8C7C - chains H and M of the 3 polymer chains in the assembly; structure by X-ray diffraction, 2.60 A resolution.

[Chain H]
Name: Reaction center protein H chain
From: Cereibacter sphaeroides 2.4.1
UniProt: P0C0Y7 (RCEH_CERSP); residue numbers follow UniProt; this construct covers 10-260
Chain sequence (251 residues; numbered 10 to 260; the number before each row is that of its first residue):
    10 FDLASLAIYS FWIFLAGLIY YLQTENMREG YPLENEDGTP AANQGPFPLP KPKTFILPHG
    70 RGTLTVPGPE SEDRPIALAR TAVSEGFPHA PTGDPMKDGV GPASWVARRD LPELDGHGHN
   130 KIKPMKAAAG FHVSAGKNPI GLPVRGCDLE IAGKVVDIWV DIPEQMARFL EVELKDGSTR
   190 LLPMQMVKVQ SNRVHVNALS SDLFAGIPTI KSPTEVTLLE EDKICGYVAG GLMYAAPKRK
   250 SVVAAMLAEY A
Disordered / not traced: 10

[Chain M]
Name: Reaction center protein M chain
From: Cereibacter sphaeroides 2.4.1
UniProt: P0C0Y9 (RCEM_CERSP); residues 1-303 here correspond to UniProt positions 2-304 (UniProt number = residue number + 1)
Chain sequence (303 residues; numbered 1 to 303; the number before each row is that of its first residue):
     1 AEYQNIFTQV QVRGPADLGM TEDVNLANRS GVGPFSTLLG WFGNAQLGPI YLGSLGVLSL
    61 FSGLMWFFTI GIWFWYQAGW NPACFLRDLF FFSLEPPAPE YGLSFAAPLK EGGLWLIASF
   121 FMFVAVWSWW GRTYLRAQAL GMGKHTAWAF LSAIWLWMVL GFIRPILMGS WSEAVPYGIF
   181 SHLDWTNNFS LVHGNLFYNP FHGLSIAFLY GSALLFAMHG ATILAVSRFG GERELEQIAD
   241 RGTAAERAAL FWRWTMGFNA TMEGIHRWAI WMAVLVTLTG GIGILLSGTV VDNWYVWGQN
   301 HGM
Disordered / not traced: 303
Construct notes: conflict Thr8 (Ser9 in P0C0Y9); engineered mutation Cys84 (Val85 in P0C0Y9)
Bound ions: Fe ion: His219, Glu234, His266 (shared with 2 residues of chain L)
Residues lining bound ligands:
  - bacteriochlorophyll a (BCL), molecule 1: Trp66, Phe67, Leu89, Met122, Trp157, Val175, Ile179, His182, Leu183, Thr186
  - bacteriochlorophyll a (BCL), molecule 2: Trp66, Val126, Phe150, Ala153, Ile154, Leu156, Trp157, Leu160, Trp185, Thr186, Asn187, Phe189, Ser190, Leu196, Phe197, His202, Ser205, Ile206, Leu209, Tyr210, Val276, Thr277, Gly280, Gly281, Ile284
  - bacteriochlorophyll a (BCL), molecule 3: Thr186, Phe197, Tyr210
  - bacteriochlorophyll a (BCL), molecule 4: Phe197, His202, Gly203, Ile206, Ala207, Tyr210, Gly211, Leu214
  - bacteriopheophytin a (BPH), molecule 1: Ser59, Leu60, Gly63, Leu64, Trp66, Phe67, Ala125, Val126, Trp129, Thr133, Thr146, Ala149, Phe150, Ala153, Ala273, Val274, Thr277
  - bacteriopheophytin a (BPH), molecule 2: Tyr210, Ala213, Leu214, Ala217, Met218, Trp252, Thr255, Met256
  - speroidenone (SPN): Trp66, Phe67, Phe68, Ile70, Gly71, Ile72, Phe74, Trp75, Phe85, Leu89, Phe105, Trp115, Leu116, Ser119, Phe120, Met122, Phe123, Trp157, Leu160, Gly161, Phe162, Trp171, Val175, Pro176, Tyr177, Gly178, Ile179, His182
  - ubiquinone-10 (U10): Leu214, Leu215, Met218, His219, Thr222, Ile223, Ala245, Ala248, Ala249, Trp252, Met256, Phe258, Asn259, Ala260, Thr261, Met262, Ile265, Trp268, Met272
UniProt features mapped onto this chain:
  - binding site ((7R,8Z)-bacteriochlorophyll b): His182, His202
  - binding site (Fe cation): His219, Glu234, His266
  - binding site (a ubiquinone): Trp252

[How chain H and chain M interact]
Contacting residue pairs (109):
  Asp11(H) - Trp297(M)  hydrogen bond
  Asp11(H) - His301(M)  salt bridge
  Leu12(H) - Val290(M)  hydrophobic
  Ala13(H) - Val291(M)  hydrophobic
  Ala13(H) - Trp297(M)  hydrophobic
  Ser14(H) - Trp297(M)
  Ser14(H) - His301(M)
  Ala16(H) - Phe201(M)
  Ile17(H) - Phe201(M)  hydrophobic
  Ile17(H) - Leu204(M)  hydrophobic
  Phe20(H) - Leu204(M)  hydrophobic
  Phe20(H) - Leu275(M)  hydrophobic
  Phe20(H) - Thr279(M)
  Trp21(H) - Leu204(M)  hydrophobic
  Leu27(H) - Trp271(M)
  Leu27(H) - Leu275(M)  hydrophobic
  Tyr30(H) - Arg267(M)
  Leu31(H) - Arg267(M)
  Leu31(H) - Trp268(M)  hydrophobic
  Leu31(H) - Trp271(M)
  Gln32(H) - Phe258(M)
  Glu34(H) - Arg267(M)  salt bridge
  Asn35(H) - Ala260(M)
  Asn35(H) - Thr261(M)  hydrogen bond (side chain-backbone)
  Asn35(H) - Gly264(M)  hydrogen bond (side chain-backbone)
  Asn35(H) - Ile265(M)  hydrogen bond (side chain-backbone)
  Asn35(H) - Trp268(M)
  Glu38(H) - Arg241(M)  salt bridge
  Tyr40(H) - Arg253(M)  hydrogen bond
  Leu42(H) - Arg253(M)
  Lys62(H) - Glu263(M)  salt bridge
  Lys62(H) - Arg267(M)
  Phe64(H) - Ile238(M)  hydrophobic
  Phe64(H) - Glu263(M)
  Leu66(H) - Ala239(M)  hydrophobic
  Leu73(H) - Ile238(M)
  Leu73(H) - Ala239(M)
  Glu79(H) - Arg241(M)  salt bridge
  Pro111(H) - Arg247(M)  hydrogen bond (backbone-side chain)
  Ser113(H) - Thr243(M)
  Ser113(H) - Arg247(M)  hydrogen bond (backbone-side chain)
  Val115(H) - Arg241(M)
  Val115(H) - Gly242(M)
  Val115(H) - Thr243(M)
  Val115(H) - Glu246(M)
  Arg117(H) - Glu236(M)
  Arg117(H) - Gln237(M)
  Arg117(H) - Asp240(M)  hydrogen bond (side chain-backbone)
  Arg117(H) - Arg241(M)
  Arg117(H) - Gly242(M)
  Arg118(H) - Glu236(M)  salt bridge
  Arg118(H) - Asp240(M)  salt bridge
  Glu122(H) - Arg233(M)  salt bridge
  Glu122(H) - Glu236(M)
  Gly125(H) - Met20(M)
  Lys130(H) - Arg233(M)
  Ile131(H) - Arg233(M)
  Ala138(H) - Pro15(M)
  Gly139(H) - Arg13(M)
  Gly139(H) - Gly14(M)
  Gly139(H) - Pro15(M)
  Phe140(H) - Arg13(M)
  Phe140(H) - Gly14(M)
  His141(H) - Val12(M)
  His141(H) - Arg13(M)  hydrogen bond (backbone-backbone)
  Val142(H) - Gln11(M)
  Ser143(H) - Gln11(M)  hydrogen bond (backbone-backbone)
  Ser143(H) - Val12(M)
  Ser143(H) - Arg13(M)
  Ala144(H) - Val10(M)
  Ala144(H) - Gln11(M)  hydrogen bond (backbone-backbone)
  Ala144(H) - Thr37(M)
  Ala144(H) - Trp41(M)  hydrophobic
  Gly145(H) - Gln9(M)
  Gly145(H) - Trp41(M)
  Lys146(H) - Val10(M)
  Pro172(H) - Asp17(M)
  Glu173(H) - Asn44(M)
  Gln174(H) - Val12(M)
  Gln174(H) - Arg13(M)
  Gln174(H) - Gly14(M)  hydrogen bond (side chain-backbone)
  Gln174(H) - Pro15(M)  hydrogen bond (side chain-backbone)
  Gln174(H) - Phe35(M)
  Met175(H) - Val12(M)
  Ala176(H) - Val12(M)
  Arg177(H) - Glu232(M)  salt bridge
  Met193(H) - Tyr3(M)
  Met193(H) - Gln9(M)
  Gln194(H) - Tyr3(M)
  Gln194(H) - Asn5(M)
  Gln194(H) - Ser227(M)
  Gln194(H) - Arg228(M)
  Met195(H) - Arg228(M)
  Val196(H) - Tyr3(M)
  Val196(H) - Gln9(M)  hydrogen bond (backbone-side chain)
  Lys197(H) - Tyr3(M)
  Lys197(H) - Gln9(M)
  Val198(H) - Gln9(M)  hydrogen bond (backbone-side chain)
  Asn206(H) - Glu2(M)  hydrogen bond
  Leu227(H) - Glu236(M)
  Leu227(H) - Asp240(M)
  Glu230(H) - Arg233(M)  salt bridge
  Asp231(H) - Gly242(M)
  Asp231(H) - Thr243(M)  hydrogen bond (side chain-backbone)
  Cys234(H) - Arg228(M)  hydrogen bond (side chain-backbone)
  Cys234(H) - Phe229(M)
  Gly235(H) - Arg247(M)
  Ala238(H) - Phe229(M)  hydrophobic
  Leu241(H) - Arg228(M)
Also at the interface, not in a pair above, chain H (72 interface residues in all): Phe23, Leu24, Ile28, Met36, Arg37, Gly39, Ala112, Trp114, His126, Pro148, Val169, Pro192
Also at the interface, not in a pair above, chain M (55 interface residues in all): Ala1, Pro200, Phe208, Asn259, Leu286, Trp294

[Summary]
72 residues of chain H and 55 residues of chain M are in contact; the contacts include 18 hydrogen bonds and
10 salt bridges. Among the polar pairs are Asp11(H)-His301(M), Glu34(H)-Arg267(M) and Glu38(H)-Arg241(M).
Here chain H is Reaction center protein H chain and chain M is Reaction center protein M chain, both from
Cereibacter sphaeroides 2.4.1. Entry 8C7C (Double mutant V(M84)C/A(L278)C structure of Photosynthetic Reaction
Center From Cereibacter sphaeroides strain RV) was determined by X-ray diffraction, deposited together with
8C5X, 8C6K, 8C87 and 8C88.
